8YUT - chains B and N of the 5 polymer chains in the assembly; structure by electron microscopy, 2.70 A resolution.

[Chain B]
Protein: Guanine nucleotide-binding protein G(I)/G(S)/G(T) subunit beta-1
Source organism: Homo sapiens
UniProt: P62873 (GBB1_HUMAN); residue numbers follow UniProt; this construct covers 2-340
Chain sequence (356 residues; numbered -15 to 340; the number before each row is that of its first residue; numbers below 1 keep their minus sign (Met-15 is residue -15)):
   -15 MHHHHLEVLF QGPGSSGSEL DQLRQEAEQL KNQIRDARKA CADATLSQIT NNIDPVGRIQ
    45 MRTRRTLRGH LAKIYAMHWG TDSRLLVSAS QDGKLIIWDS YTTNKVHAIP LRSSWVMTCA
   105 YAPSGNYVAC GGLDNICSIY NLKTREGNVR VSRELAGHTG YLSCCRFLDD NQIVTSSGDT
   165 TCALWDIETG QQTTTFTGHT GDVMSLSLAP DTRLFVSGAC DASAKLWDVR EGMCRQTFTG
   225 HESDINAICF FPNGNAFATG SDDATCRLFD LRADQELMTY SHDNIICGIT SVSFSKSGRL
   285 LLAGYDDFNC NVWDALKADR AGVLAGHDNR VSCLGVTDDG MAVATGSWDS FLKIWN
Unresolved in the structure: -15 to 2
Construct notes: initiating methionine (-15); expression tag (-14 to 1)
Swiss-Prot annotation at these positions:
  - modified residue: Ser2 (N-acetylserine), His266 (Phosphohistidine)
  - natural variant: Leu30 (L30F: In MRD42; uncertain significance), Arg52 (R52G: In MRD42), Gly64 (G64V: In MRD42), Asp76 (D76E: In MRD42; D76G: In MRD42), Gly77 (G77S: In MRD42), Lys78 (K78R: In MRD42), Ile80 (I80N: In MRD42; I80T: In MRD42), His91 (H91R: In MRD42; uncertain significance), Ala92 (A92T: In MRD42), Pro94 (P94S: In MRD42), Leu95 (L95P: In MRD42), Arg96 (R96L: In MRD42), 5 further natural variant entries in UniProt

[Chain N]
Protein: Nanobody-35
Source organism: synthetic construct
Notes: antibody fragment or engineered binder
Chain sequence (128 residues; each row starts with the number of its first residue):
     1 QVQLQESGGG LVQPGGSLRL SCAASGFTFS NYKMNWVRQA PGKGLEWVSD ISQSGASISY
    61 TGSVKGRFTI SRDNAKNTLY LQMNSLKPED TAVYYCARCP APFTRDCFDV TSTTYAYRGQ
   121 GTQVTVSS
Unresolved in the structure: 127-128
Disulfide bonds: Cys22-Cys96, Cys99-Cys107

[Chain B / chain N interface]
Contacting residue pairs (17):
  Arg8(B) with Gln120(N), hydrogen bond
  Thr184(B) with Ala116(N)
  Cys204(B) with Tyr117(N), hydrogen bond (backbone-side chain)
  Asp205(B) with Tyr117(N)
  Ala206(B) with Tyr117(N), hydrogen bond (backbone-side chain)
  Thr223(B) with Gln1(N)
  Glu226(B) with Val2(N); Gly26(N); Phe27(N); Thr28(N); Tyr32(N), hydrogen bond; Arg98(N), hydrogen bond (backbone-side chain)
  Ser227(B) with Pro100(N), hydrogen bond (side chain-backbone); Tyr117(N)
  Asp228(B) with Tyr117(N), hydrogen bond
  Asp246(B) with Pro102(N)
  Asp247(B) with Tyr32(N)
Interface residues without a listed pair, chain B (13 interface residues in all): His225, Ile270
Interface residues without a listed pair, chain N (15 interface residues in all): Ala101, Phe103, Thr114

[Overview]
13 residues of chain B face 15 of chain N across their interface, with 7 hydrogen bonds. Among the polar pairs
are Arg8(B)-Gln120(N), Cys204(B)-Tyr117(N) and Ala206(B)-Tyr117(N).
Here chain B is Guanine nucleotide-binding protein G(I)/G(S)/G(T) subunit beta-1 (Homo sapiens) and chain N is
Nanobody-35 (synthetic construct). Entry 8YUT (Cryo-EM structure of the amthamine-bound H2R-Gs complex) was
determined by electron microscopy (same publication as 8YUU and 8YUV).
